2QFN - chains A and B; structure by X-ray diffraction, 1.62 A resolution.

== Chain A (and B) ==
Molecule: Dehaloperoxidase A
Source organism: Amphitrite ornata
Notes: chain B of this document is another copy of the same molecule, construct and numbering; everything in this record applies to it too
UniProt: Q9NAV8 (Q9NAV8_9ANNE); residues 0-137 here correspond to UniProt positions 1-138 (UniProt number = residue number + 1)
Sequence (138 residues; numbered 0 to 137; the number before each row is that of its first residue; numbering starts at 0):
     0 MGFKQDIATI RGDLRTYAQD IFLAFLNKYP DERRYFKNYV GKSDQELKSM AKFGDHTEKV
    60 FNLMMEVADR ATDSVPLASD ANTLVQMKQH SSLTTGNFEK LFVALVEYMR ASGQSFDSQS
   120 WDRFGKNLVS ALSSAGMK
Disordered / not traced: 0
Differences from the reference sequence: engineered mutation Ser73 (Cys74 in Q9NAV8)
Metal / ion sites: heme Fe: His89 (together with oxygen molecule)
Residues lining bound ligands:
  - heme (HEM): Phe24, Glu31, Tyr34, Phe35, Asn37, Asp54, His55, Lys58, Val59, Leu62, Met63, Leu83, Met86, Gln88, His89, Leu92, Asn96, Phe97, Leu100, Phe101, Leu127
  - oxygen molecule (OXY): Phe21, Phe35, His55, Val59

== Chain A / chain B interface ==
Contacting residue pairs (12):
  Asn26(A) with Gly1(B), hydrogen bond (side chain-backbone); Ser114(B)
  Pro29(A) with Asp116(B)
  Asp30(A) with Gln118(B)
  Arg32(A) with Gly1(B)
  Val39(A) with Asp72(B)
  Gly40(A) with Lys3(B)
  Lys41(A) with Lys3(B)
  Ser42(A) with Lys3(B); Gln4(B)
  Asp43(A) with Gln4(B), hydrogen bond (backbone-side chain)
  Glu45(A) with Lys3(B)
Other interface residues (no listed pair), chain A (11 interface residues in all): Gln44

== Summary ==
Chain A and chain B form an interface of 11 and 7 residues respectively, with 2 hydrogen bonds. Polar pairs
include Asn26(A)-Gly1(B) and Asp43(A)-Gln4(B). Chain A binds heme and oxygen molecule.
Chain A and chain B are both Dehaloperoxidase A (Amphitrite ornata); the structure, X-ray Crystal Structure
Analysis of the Binding Site in the Ferric and Oxyferrous Forms of the ..., was determined by X-ray
diffraction (same publication as 2QFK).
